Entry 2CV5 (X-ray diffraction, 2.50 A resolution); this record covers chains J and G of the 10 polymer chains in the assembly.

[Chain J]
Molecule: 146-nt DNA strand
Sequence (146 nucleotides; row label = number of the first residue in the row):
   147 ATCAATATCC ACCTGCAGAT TCTACCAAAA GTGTATTTGG AAACTGCTCC ATCAAAAGGC
   207 ATGTTCAGCT GAATTCAGCT GAACATGCCT TTTGATGGAG CAGTTTCCAA ATACACTTTT
   267 GGTAGAATCT GCAGGTGGAT ATTGAT
Bound ions: Mn2+ site 1 near DG185 (its only coordinating residue here); Mn2+ site 2 near DG217 (its only coordinating residue here); Mn2+ site 3 near DG267 (its only coordinating residue here); Mn2+ site 4 near DG280 (its only coordinating residue here)

[Chain G]
Name: Histone H2A.a
Organism: Homo sapiens
Reference sequence: P28001 (H2AA_HUMAN); residue numbers follow UniProt; this construct covers 0-129
Chain sequence (130 residues; row label = number of the first residue in the row; numbering starts at 0):
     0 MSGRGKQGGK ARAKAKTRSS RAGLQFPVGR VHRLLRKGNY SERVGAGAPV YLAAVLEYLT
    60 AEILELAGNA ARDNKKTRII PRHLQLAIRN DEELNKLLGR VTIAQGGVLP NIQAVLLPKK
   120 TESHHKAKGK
Not modelled in the structure: 0-14, 119-129

[How chain J and chain G interact]
Pairs across the interface - 12 pairs, chain J then chain G:
  DT166(J) with Arg-77(G), hydrogen bond to the sugar
  DA175(J) with Arg-32(G), phosphate contact
  DA176(J) with Gly-28(G), phosphate contact; Arg-29(G), phosphate contact; Arg-32(G), salt bridge to the phosphate
  DG177(J) with Lys-15(G), phosphate contact; Thr-16(G), phosphate contact; Arg-17(G), salt bridge to the phosphate; Gly-28(G), phosphate contact
  DT178(J) with Lys-15(G), phosphate contact; Arg-20(G), salt bridge to the phosphate
  DG185(J) with Arg-42(G), sugar contact
Interface residues without a listed pair, chain J (7 interface residues in all): DA165
Interface residues without a listed pair, chain G (10 interface residues in all): Glu-41

[Overview]
The interface between chain J and chain G involves 7 residues on one side and 10 on the other, with 1 hydrogen
bond and 3 salt bridges. Polar pairs include DT166(J)/Arg-77(G), DA176(J)/Arg-32(G) and DG177(J)/Arg-17(G).
Chain J is a 146-nt DNA strand and chain G is Histone H2A.a (Homo sapiens); the structure, Crystal structure
of human nucleosome core particle, was determined by X-ray diffraction.
